PDB entry 7WL3 | electron microscopy, 2.95 A resolution | chains 1 and 3 of the 3 polymer chains in the assembly

[Chain 1]
Molecule: Capsid protein
Organism: Coxsackievirus B5
UniProt: A0A866W289 (A0A866W289_9ENTO); residues 55-281 here correspond to UniProt positions 70-296 (UniProt number = residue number + 15)
Chain sequence (227 residues; numbered 55 to 281; the number before each row is that of its first residue):
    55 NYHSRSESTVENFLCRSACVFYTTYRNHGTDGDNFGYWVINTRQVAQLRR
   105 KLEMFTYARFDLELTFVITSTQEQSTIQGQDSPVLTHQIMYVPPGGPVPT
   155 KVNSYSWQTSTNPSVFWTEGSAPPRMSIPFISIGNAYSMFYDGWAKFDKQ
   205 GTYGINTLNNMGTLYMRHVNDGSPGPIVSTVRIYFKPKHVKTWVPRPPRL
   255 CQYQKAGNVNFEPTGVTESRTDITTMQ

[Chain 3]
Molecule: Genome polyprotein
Organism: Coxsackievirus B5
Notes: EC 3.4.22.29, 3.6.1.15, 3.4.22.28, 2.7.7.48
UniProt: A0A1U9XQA4 (A0A1U9XQA4_9ENTO); residues 1-238 here correspond to UniProt positions 331-568 (UniProt number = residue number + 330)
Chain sequence (238 residues; row label = number of the first residue in the row):
     1 GLPTMLTPGSNQFLTSDDFQSPSAMPQFDVTPEMDIPGQVNNLMEIAEVD
    51 SVVPVNNTEGKVLSIESYQIPVQSNSTNGSQVFGFPLMPGASSVLNRTLL
   101 GEILNYYTHWSGSIKLTFMFCGSAMATGKFLLAYSPPGAGAPTTRKEAML
   151 GTHVIWDVGLQSSCVLCIPWISQTHYRYVVVDEYTAGGYITCWYQTNIVV
   201 PADTQSDCKILCFVSACNDFSVRMLKDTPFIKQDNFYQ
Unresolved in the structure: 182-185

[Chain 1 / chain 3 interface]
Pairs across the interface (157):
  His57(1) - Ser111(3)
  His57(1) - His175(3)
  His57(1) - Tyr176(3)  hydrogen bond
  His57(1) - Ser221(3)
  Ser58(1) - Ser221(3)
  Arg59(1) - Asn42(3)
  Arg59(1) - Met44(3)
  Arg59(1) - Glu48(3)  salt bridge
  Arg59(1) - Cys217(3)  hydrogen bond (side chain-backbone)
  Arg59(1) - Asn218(3)  hydrogen bond (side chain-backbone)
  Arg59(1) - Phe220(3)  hydrogen bond (side chain-backbone)
  Glu61(1) - Tyr107(3)  hydrogen bond (backbone-side chain)
  Glu61(1) - Arg223(3)
  Glu61(1) - Leu225(3)  hydrogen bond (side chain-backbone)
  Ser62(1) - Asn42(3)  hydrogen bond
  Ser62(1) - Leu43(3)  hydrogen bond (backbone-backbone)
  Ser62(1) - Met44(3)
  Ser62(1) - Tyr107(3)
  Ser62(1) - Val222(3)
  Thr63(1) - Asn41(3)
  Thr63(1) - Asn42(3)  hydrogen bond (backbone-side chain)
  Val64(1) - Val40(3)
  Val64(1) - Asn41(3)  hydrogen bond (backbone-backbone)
  Val64(1) - Asn42(3)
  Phe67(1) - Leu43(3)  hydrophobic
  Phe67(1) - Tyr106(3)  hydrophobic
  Phe67(1) - Leu225(3)  hydrophobic
  Arg70(1) - Leu225(3)
  Ser71(1) - Thr15(3)
  Val74(1) - Phe236(3)
  Phe75(1) - Phe236(3)  hydrophobic
  Tyr76(1) - Phe236(3)  hydrophobic
  Arg97(1) - Tyr237(3)
  Gln98(1) - Gln233(3)
  Gln98(1) - Phe236(3)
  Gln98(1) - Tyr237(3)  hydrogen bond (backbone-backbone)
  Gln98(1) - Gln238(3)  hydrogen bond
  Val99(1) - Gln233(3)
  Val99(1) - Phe236(3)  hydrophobic
  Ala100(1) - Ile231(3)  hydrophobic
  Ala100(1) - Gln233(3)  hydrogen bond (backbone-side chain)
  Ala100(1) - Tyr237(3)  hydrophobic
  Gln101(1) - Asp227(3)
  Gln101(1) - Thr228(3)  hydrogen bond (side chain-backbone)
  Gln101(1) - Ile231(3)  hydrogen bond (side chain-backbone)
  Arg104(1) - Arg97(3)
  Arg104(1) - Glu102(3)  salt bridge
  Arg104(1) - Tyr106(3)  hydrogen bond
  Arg104(1) - Thr228(3)
  Arg104(1) - Ile231(3)
  Lys105(1) - Tyr106(3)
  Lys105(1) - Leu225(3)
  Met108(1) - Ile103(3)  hydrophobic
  Met108(1) - Tyr106(3)  hydrophobic
  Phe109(1) - Val40(3)  hydrophobic
  Tyr111(1) - Ile36(3)  hydrophobic
  Arg113(1) - Val30(3)
  Arg113(1) - Thr31(3)  hydrogen bond (side chain-backbone)
  Arg113(1) - Pro32(3)  hydrogen bond (side chain-backbone)
  Arg113(1) - Glu33(3)
  Glu117(1) - Phe19(3)
  Glu117(1) - Ser21(3)
  Thr119(1) - Phe13(3)
  Val121(1) - Phe13(3)  hydrophobic
  Tyr145(1) - Met25(3)  hydrophobic
  Pro147(1) - Met25(3)  hydrophobic
  Pro167(1) - Ala24(3)
  Pro167(1) - Met25(3)  hydrophobic
  Ala176(1) - Asn11(3)
  Pro177(1) - Phe13(3)  hydrophobic
  Arg179(1) - Phe13(3)
  Arg179(1) - Asp17(3)  salt bridge
  Arg179(1) - Phe19(3)
  Arg179(1) - Ser21(3)
  Arg179(1) - Pro22(3)
  Met180(1) - Pro22(3)
  Met180(1) - Ala24(3)  hydrophobic
  Ser181(1) - Ser21(3)
  Ser181(1) - Pro22(3)  hydrogen bond (backbone-backbone)
  Ser181(1) - Ser23(3)
  Ser181(1) - Ala24(3)  hydrogen bond (backbone-backbone)
  Ile182(1) - Ala24(3)  hydrophobic
  Pro183(1) - Met25(3)
  Pro183(1) - Val30(3)  hydrophobic
  Phe184(1) - Phe28(3)
  Phe184(1) - Val30(3)
  Phe184(1) - Thr31(3)
  Ile185(1) - Phe28(3)  hydrophobic
  Ser186(1) - Thr31(3)
  Ile187(1) - Thr31(3)
  Gly188(1) - Thr31(3)  hydrogen bond (backbone-side chain)
  Asn189(1) - Thr31(3)
  Asn189(1) - Pro32(3)  hydrogen bond (side chain-backbone)
  Asn189(1) - Met34(3)
  Ala190(1) - Ile36(3)  hydrophobic
  Tyr238(1) - Thr15(3)
  Lys240(1) - Asp17(3)
  Lys242(1) - Asp18(3)  salt bridge
  Lys245(1) - Glu33(3)  salt bridge
  Thr246(1) - Gly38(3)
  Thr246(1) - Gln39(3)
  Thr246(1) - Val40(3)  hydrogen bond (backbone-backbone)
  Trp247(1) - Ile36(3)  hydrogen bond (side chain-backbone)
  Trp247(1) - Gly38(3)
  Trp247(1) - Gln39(3)  hydrogen bond
  Val248(1) - Pro37(3)
  Val248(1) - Gly38(3)  hydrogen bond (backbone-backbone)
  Pro249(1) - Ile46(3)  hydrophobic
  Pro252(1) - Leu99(3)
  Pro252(1) - Glu102(3)
  Leu254(1) - Arg97(3)
  Gln256(1) - Phe230(3)  hydrogen bond (side chain-backbone)
  Gln256(1) - Ile231(3)
  Gln256(1) - Lys232(3)  hydrogen bond (side chain-backbone)
  Tyr257(1) - Ile231(3)  hydrophobic
  Tyr257(1) - Tyr237(3)
  Gln258(1) - Tyr237(3)
  Ala260(1) - Tyr237(3)  hydrophobic
  Ala260(1) - Gln238(3)
  Thr268(1) - Leu63(3)
  Gly269(1) - Val62(3)
  Gly269(1) - Leu63(3)
  Val270(1) - Pro54(3)  hydrophobic
  Val270(1) - Val62(3)  hydrogen bond (backbone-backbone)
  Val270(1) - Ser67(3)
  Val270(1) - Tyr68(3)
  Val270(1) - Arg97(3)
  Thr271(1) - Pro54(3)
  Thr271(1) - Asn57(3)
  Thr271(1) - Val62(3)
  Thr271(1) - Ser93(3)  hydrogen bond (side chain-backbone)
  Thr271(1) - Arg97(3)
  Glu272(1) - Asn57(3)  hydrogen bond (backbone-side chain)
  Glu272(1) - Ser93(3)  hydrogen bond (backbone-side chain)
  Ser273(1) - Asn57(3)
  Ser273(1) - Glu59(3)
  Ser273(1) - Val62(3)
  Arg274(1) - Val55(3)  hydrogen bond (side chain-backbone)
  Arg274(1) - Asn57(3)  hydrogen bond (backbone-backbone)
  Arg274(1) - Thr58(3)
  Arg274(1) - Glu59(3)
  Arg274(1) - Gly84(3)  hydrogen bond (side chain-backbone)
  Arg274(1) - Val94(3)
  Thr275(1) - Glu59(3)
  Ile277(1) - Val55(3)
  Ile277(1) - Asn56(3)
  Ile277(1) - Pro71(3)
  Ile277(1) - Val82(3)
  Ile277(1) - Phe83(3)
  Ile277(1) - Gly84(3)  hydrogen bond (backbone-backbone)
  Thr278(1) - Gln81(3)
  Thr278(1) - Phe83(3)
  Thr279(1) - Gly84(3)
  Met280(1) - Pro86(3)
  Met280(1) - Ala141(3)  hydrophobic
  Met280(1) - Tyr189(3)  hydrophobic
  Gln281(1) - Tyr189(3)  hydrogen bond
Interface residues without a listed pair, chain 1 (82 interface residues in all): Tyr56, Asn66, Asn95, Arg103, Gly174, Ser175, Pro251, Arg253, Cys255, Lys259, Asp276
Interface residues without a listed pair, chain 3 (78 interface residues in all): Ile70, Phe85, Asp219, Met224, Asn235

[Summary]
82 residues of chain 1 face 78 of chain 3 across their interface; the contacts include 37 hydrogen bonds and 5
salt bridges. Polar contacts include Arg59(1)-Glu48(3), Arg104(1)-Glu102(3) and Arg179(1)-Asp17(3).
Here chain 1 is Capsid protein and chain 3 is Genome polyprotein, both from Coxsackievirus B5. Entry 7WL3
(CVB5 expended empty particle) was determined by electron microscopy (same publication as 7XB2).
